5D6P - chain A; structure by X-ray diffraction, 2.05 A resolution.

# Chain A
Molecule: DNA gyrase subunit B
From: Staphylococcus aureus
Notes: EC 5.99.1.3; fragment: ATP binding domain, (delta 105-127)
UniProtKB: P0A0K8 (GYRB_STAAU); numbering as in UniProt; present here: 2-104, 128-234
Amino-acid sequence (212 residues; row label = number of the first residue in the row; note: 23 numbers in that range are skipped by the numbering (no residue carries them; nothing is unmodelled there); numbering starts at 0):
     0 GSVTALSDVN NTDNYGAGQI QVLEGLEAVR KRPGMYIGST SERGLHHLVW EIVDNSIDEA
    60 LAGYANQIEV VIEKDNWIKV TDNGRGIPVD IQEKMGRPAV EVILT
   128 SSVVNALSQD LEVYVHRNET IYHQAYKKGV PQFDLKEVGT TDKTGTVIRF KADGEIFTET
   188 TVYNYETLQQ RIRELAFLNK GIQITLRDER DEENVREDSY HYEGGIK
Disordered / not traced: 0-15, 231-234
Construct notes: expression tag (0-1)
Ligand contacts: 57U (1-ethyl-3-[4-(hydroxymethyl)-5-(1H-pyrrol-2-yl)-1,3-thiazol-2-yl]urea): Ile-51, Asn-54, Ser-55, Glu-58, Val-79, Thr-80, Asp-81, Arg-84, Gly-85, Ile-86, Pro-87, Ile-102, Thr-173, Ile-175

# In short
Ligands of chain A: compound 57U.
Chain A is DNA gyrase subunit B (Staphylococcus aureus); the structure, Crystal structure of the ATP binding
domain of S. aureus GyrB complexed with a ligand, was determined by X-ray diffraction together with 5D6Q and
5D7C from the same study.
